8U44 - chains A and G of the 12 polymer chains in the assembly; structure by electron microscopy, 3.41 A resolution.

Chain A (and G):
Protein: Hemagglutinin HA1 chain
Source organism: Influenza A virus
Notes: chain G of this document is another copy of the same molecule, construct and numbering; everything in this record applies to it too
Reference sequence: A7Y8I1 (A7Y8I1_9INFA); the construct lacks a stretch of the UniProt sequence, so the offset changes along the chain: 11-54 = UniProt 18-61; 55-83 = UniProt 63-91; 84-95 = UniProt 93-104; 96-125 = UniProt 106-135; 2 more segments
Sequence (368 residues; numbered -31 to 329 plus 7 insertion-coded residues; the number before each row is that of its first residue; a row labelled like 125A-125C holds insertion residues (125A, then the next letters in order); numbers below 1 keep their minus sign (Met-31 is residue -31)):
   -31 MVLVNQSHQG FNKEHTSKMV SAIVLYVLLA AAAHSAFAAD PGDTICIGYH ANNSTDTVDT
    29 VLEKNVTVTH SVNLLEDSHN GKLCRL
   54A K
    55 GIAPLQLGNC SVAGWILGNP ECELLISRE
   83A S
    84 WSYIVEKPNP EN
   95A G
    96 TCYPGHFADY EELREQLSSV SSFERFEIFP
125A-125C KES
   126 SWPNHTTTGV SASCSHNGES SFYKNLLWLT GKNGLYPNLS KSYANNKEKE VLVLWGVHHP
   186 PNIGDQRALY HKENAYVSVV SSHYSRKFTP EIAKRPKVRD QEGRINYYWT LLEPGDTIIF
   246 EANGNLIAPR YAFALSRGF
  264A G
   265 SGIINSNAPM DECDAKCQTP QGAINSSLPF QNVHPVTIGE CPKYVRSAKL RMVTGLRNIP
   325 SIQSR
Unresolved in the structure: -31 to 9, 325-329
Disulfide bonds: Cys52-Cys277, Cys64-Cys76, Cys97-Cys139, Cys281-Cys305
Covalently attached groups: N-acetylglucosamine (NAG) linked to Asn21, Asn129, Asn289
Construct notes: initiating methionine (-31); expression tag (-30 to 10); conflict Arg53 (Leu60 in A7Y8I1)

Chain A / chain G interface:
Contacting residue pairs (9):
  Glu216(A) - Lys212(G)  hydrogen bond (backbone-side chain)
  Lys219(A) - Val205(G)
  Lys219(A) - Glu246(G)
  Arg220(A) - Ser210(G)  hydrogen bond
  Pro221(A) - Ser206(G)
  Pro221(A) - Ser207(G)
  Pro221(A) - Ile244(G)  hydrophobic
  Arg229(A) - Ser206(G)  hydrogen bond (side chain-backbone)
  Arg229(A) - Ser207(G)  hydrogen bond (side chain-backbone)
Other interface residues (no listed pair), chain A (6 interface residues in all): Val223
Other interface residues (no listed pair), chain G (8 interface residues in all): Thr242

Overview:
6 residues of chain A face 8 of chain G across their interface, with 4 hydrogen bonds. Polar contacts include
Glu216(A)-Lys212(G), Arg220(A)-Ser210(G) and Arg229(A)-Ser206(G). Covalently linked N-acetylglucosamine: at
Asn21(A), Asn129(A) and Asn289(A).
Chain A and chain G are both Hemagglutinin HA1 chain (Influenza A virus); the structure, CryoEM structure of
A/Solomon Islands/3/2006 H1 HA in complex with 05.GC.w2.3C10-H1_SI06, was determined by electron microscopy,
deposited together with 8TXM, 8TXP, 8TXT and 8TY7.
